3EO9 - chains L and H; structure by X-ray diffraction, 1.80 A resolution.

# Chain L
Name: Efalizumab Fab fragment, light chain
Organism: Homo sapiens
Notes: antibody fragment or engineered binder
Sequence (214 residues; row label = number of the first residue in the row):
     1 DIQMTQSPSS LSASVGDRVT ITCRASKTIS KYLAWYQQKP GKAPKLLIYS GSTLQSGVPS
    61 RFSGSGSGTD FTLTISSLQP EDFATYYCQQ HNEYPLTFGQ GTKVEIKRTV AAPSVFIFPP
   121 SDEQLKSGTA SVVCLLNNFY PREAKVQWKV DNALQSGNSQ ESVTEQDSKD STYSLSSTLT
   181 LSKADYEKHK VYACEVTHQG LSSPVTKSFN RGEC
Disordered / not traced: 214
Disulfide bonds: Cys-23/Cys-88, Cys-134/Cys-194

# Chain H
Name: Efalizumab Fab fragment, heavy chain
Organism: Homo sapiens
Notes: antibody fragment or engineered binder
Sequence (219 residues; each row starts with the number of its first residue):
     1 EVQLVESGGG LVQPGGSLRL SCAASGYSFT GHWMNWVRQA PGKGLEWVGM IHPSDSETRY
    61 NQKFKDRFTI SVDKSKNTLY LQMNSLRAED TAVYYCARGI YFYGTTYFDY WGQGTLVTVS
   121 SASTKGPSVF PLAPSSKSTS GGTAALGCLV KDYFPEPVTV SWNSGALTSG VHTFPAVLQS
   181 SGLYSLSSVV TVPSSSLGTQ TYICNVNHKP SNTKVDKKV
Disordered / not traced: 137-141
Disulfide bonds: Cys-22/Cys-96, Cys-148/Cys-204

# Interface between chain L and chain H
Contacting residue pairs - 77 pairs, chain L then chain H:
  Tyr-32(L) with Tyr-103(H); Gly-104(H)
  Tyr-36(L) with Tyr-107(H); Phe-108(H), hydrogen bond (side chain-backbone); Trp-111(H), hydrophobic
  Gln-38(L) with Gln-39(H); Tyr-95(H), hydrogen bond
  Lys-42(L) with Tyr-95(H), hydrogen bond (backbone-side chain)
  Ala-43(L) with Tyr-95(H), hydrophobic; Trp-111(H), hydrophobic; Gly-112(H)
  Pro-44(L) with Trp-111(H), hydrogen bond (backbone-side chain)
  Leu-46(L) with Tyr-107(H), hydrophobic; Phe-108(H)
  Tyr-49(L) with Tyr-103(H), hydrophobic; Tyr-107(H)
  Ser-50(L) with Tyr-103(H)
  Tyr-87(L) with Gln-39(H), hydrogen bond; Lys-43(H), hydrogen bond (side chain-backbone); Gly-44(H); Leu-45(H), hydrophobic
  Gln-89(L) with Thr-106(H), hydrogen bond (side chain-backbone); Tyr-107(H); Phe-108(H)
  His-91(L) with Tyr-103(H), hydrogen bond (side chain-backbone); Gly-104(H); Thr-105(H), hydrogen bond (backbone-backbone); Thr-106(H); Tyr-107(H)
  Asn-92(L) with Thr-105(H)
  Glu-93(L) with Thr-105(H), hydrogen bond (backbone-side chain)
  Tyr-94(L) with Trp-47(H), hydrophobic; Met-50(H); Arg-59(H); Tyr-101(H); Thr-105(H); Thr-106(H), hydrogen bond
  Pro-95(L) with Trp-47(H), hydrophobic; Asn-61(H)
  Leu-96(L) with Trp-47(H); Thr-105(H); Thr-106(H); Phe-108(H), hydrophobic
  Phe-98(L) with Leu-45(H); Phe-108(H), hydrophobic
  Phe-116(L) with Thr-143(H); Ala-145(H), hydrophobic
  Phe-118(L) with Leu-132(H); Ala-133(H); Ala-145(H)
  Ser-121(L) with Phe-130(H); Pro-131(H)
  Glu-123(L) with Phe-130(H); Lys-217(H), salt bridge
  Gln-124(L) with Phe-130(H); Lys-151(H)
  Ser-131(L) with Leu-149(H); Lys-151(H)
  Val-133(L) with Leu-132(H), hydrophobic
  Leu-135(L) with Phe-174(H), hydrophobic; Val-189(H), hydrophobic
  Asn-137(L) with His-172(H); Thr-191(H)
  Asn-138(L) with His-172(H), hydrogen bond
  Gln-160(L) with Val-177(H); Leu-178(H), hydrogen bond (side chain-backbone); Gln-179(H)
  Glu-161(L) with Val-177(H)
  Ser-162(L) with Phe-174(H); Pro-175(H), hydrogen bond (side chain-backbone); Val-177(H)
  Val-163(L) with Pro-175(H)
  Thr-164(L) with Phe-174(H)
  Ser-174(L) with His-172(H), hydrogen bond; Phe-174(H)
  Leu-175(L) with Phe-174(H)
  Ser-176(L) with Phe-174(H)
Interface residues without a listed pair, chain L (40 interface residues in all): Ala-34, Gln-55, Thr-129, Asp-167
Interface residues without a listed pair, chain H (44 interface residues in all): Asn-35, Val-37, Glu-46, Asp-109, Val-129, Ala-144, Leu-146, Thr-173, Ser-187

# Overview
The interface between chain L and chain H involves 40 residues on one side and 44 on the other, with 15
hydrogen bonds and 1 salt bridge. Polar pairs include Glu-123(L)/Lys-217(H), Tyr-36(L)/Phe-108(H) and
Gln-38(L)/Tyr-95(H).
Chain L is Efalizumab Fab fragment, light chain and chain H is Efalizumab Fab fragment, heavy chain, both from
Homo sapiens; the structure, Crystal structure the Fab fragment of Efalizumab, was determined by X-ray
diffraction, deposited together with 3EOA and 3EOB.
